PDB entry 6L1L | X-ray diffraction, 1.90 A resolution | chains A and B

== Chain A (and B) ==
Protein: Aminotransferase
Organism: Bacillus subtilis
Notes: EC 2.6.1.-; chain B of this document is another copy of the same molecule, construct and numbering; everything in this record applies to it too
UniProtKB: A0A164UM01 (A0A164UM01_BACIU); numbering as in UniProt (aligned over 1-399)
Amino-acid sequence (399 residues; row label = number of the first residue in the row):
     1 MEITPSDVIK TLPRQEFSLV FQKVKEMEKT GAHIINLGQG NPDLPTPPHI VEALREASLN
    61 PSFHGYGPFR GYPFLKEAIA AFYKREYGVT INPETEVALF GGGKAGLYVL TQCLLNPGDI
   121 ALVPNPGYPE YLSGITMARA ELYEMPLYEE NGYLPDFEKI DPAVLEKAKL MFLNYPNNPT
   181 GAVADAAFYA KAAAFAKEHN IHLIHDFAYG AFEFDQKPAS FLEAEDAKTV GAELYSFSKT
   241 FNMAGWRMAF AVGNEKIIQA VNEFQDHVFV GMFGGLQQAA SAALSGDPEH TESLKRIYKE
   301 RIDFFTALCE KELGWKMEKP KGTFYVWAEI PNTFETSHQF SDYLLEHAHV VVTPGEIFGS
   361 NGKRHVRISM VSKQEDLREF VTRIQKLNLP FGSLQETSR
Disordered / not traced: 17-33, 393-399 (chain B: 394-399)
Residues lining bound ligands: pyridoxal phosphate (PLP): Gly-102, Gly-103, Lys-104, Leu-107, Tyr-128, Tyr-131, Asn-174, Asn-178, Asp-206, Ala-208, Tyr-209, Ser-236, Ser-238, Lys-239, Arg-247, Tyr-325
What the authors report for this chain:
  - binding site for pyridoxal phosphate: Tyr-128, Asn-174, Asp-206, Tyr-209, Lys-239, Arg-247, Tyr-325
  - specificity-determining residues: Tyr-209, Tyr-325 (proposed by the authors, not directly observed)

== Chain A / chain B interface ==
Pairs across the interface (125):
  Glu-2(A) / His-202(B)  salt bridge
  Glu-2(A) / Thr-229(B)
  Glu-2(A) / Val-230(B)
  Glu-2(A) / Gly-231(B)
  Glu-2(A) / Asn-254(B)
  Glu-2(A) / Lys-256(B)
  Glu-2(A) / Ile-257(B)
  Ile-3(A) / His-202(B)  hydrogen bond (backbone-side chain)
  Thr-4(A) / Cys-113(B)
  Thr-4(A) / Ala-260(B)
  Pro-5(A) / Gln-112(B)
  Pro-5(A) / Cys-113(B)
  Pro-5(A) / Leu-114(B)
  Pro-5(A) / Leu-115(B)
  Pro-5(A) / Asn-116(B)
  Ser-6(A) / Asn-116(B)  hydrogen bond (backbone-side chain)
  Val-8(A) / Cys-113(B)  hydrophobic
  Val-8(A) / Glu-263(B)
  Thr-11(A) / His-267(B)
  Leu-12(A) / His-267(B)  hydrogen bond (backbone-side chain)
  Arg-14(A) / His-267(B)
  Glu-16(A) / Phe-69(B)
  Gln-39(A) / Tyr-66(B)
  Gln-39(A) / Phe-69(B)
  Gly-40(A) / Tyr-66(B)
  Asn-41(A) / Gly-65(B)
  Asn-41(A) / Tyr-66(B)  hydrogen bond (side chain-backbone)
  Pro-45(A) / His-64(B)
  Thr-46(A) / His-64(B)  hydrogen bond (backbone-side chain)
  Val-51(A) / Ser-58(B)
  Val-51(A) / His-64(B)
  Leu-54(A) / Ser-58(B)
  Leu-54(A) / Phe-273(B)  hydrophobic
  Arg-55(A) / Arg-55(B)  hydrogen bond (side chain-backbone)
  Arg-55(A) / Ser-58(B)
  Arg-55(A) / Leu-59(B)
  Ser-58(A) / Val-51(B)
  Ser-58(A) / Leu-54(B)
  Ser-58(A) / Arg-55(B)
  Leu-59(A) / Val-51(B)  hydrophobic
  Leu-59(A) / Glu-52(B)
  Leu-59(A) / Arg-55(B)
  Phe-63(A) / Gly-245(B)
  His-64(A) / Pro-45(B)
  His-64(A) / Thr-46(B)  hydrogen bond (side chain-backbone)
  His-64(A) / Val-51(B)
  His-64(A) / Asn-242(B)
  His-64(A) / Met-243(B)
  His-64(A) / Ala-244(B)  hydrogen bond (backbone-backbone)
  His-64(A) / Gly-245(B)  hydrogen bond (backbone-backbone)
  His-64(A) / Trp-246(B)
  Gly-65(A) / Asn-41(B)
  Gly-65(A) / Gly-245(B)  hydrogen bond (backbone-backbone)
  Tyr-66(A) / Gln-39(B)
  Tyr-66(A) / Gly-40(B)
  Tyr-66(A) / Asn-41(B)  hydrogen bond (backbone-side chain)
  Tyr-66(A) / Lys-239(B)  hydrogen bond
  Tyr-66(A) / Ala-244(B)
  Tyr-66(A) / Gly-245(B)
  Tyr-66(A) / Arg-247(B)
  Phe-69(A) / Glu-16(B)
  Phe-69(A) / Phe-17(B)
  Phe-69(A) / Val-20(B)  hydrophobic
  Phe-69(A) / Gln-39(B)
  Lys-104(A) / Phe-69(B)
  Lys-104(A) / Asp-266(B)  hydrogen bond (side chain-backbone)
  Lys-104(A) / His-267(B)
  Lys-104(A) / Val-268(B)
  Ala-105(A) / Val-268(B)  hydrogen bond (backbone-backbone)
  Ala-105(A) / Phe-269(B)  hydrophobic
  Tyr-108(A) / Tyr-108(B)  hydrogen bond
  Tyr-108(A) / Phe-264(B)
  Tyr-108(A) / Val-268(B)  hydrophobic
  Gln-112(A) / Pro-5(B)
  Cys-113(A) / Thr-4(B)
  Cys-113(A) / Pro-5(B)
  Leu-115(A) / Pro-5(B)
  Asn-116(A) / Pro-5(B)
  Asn-116(A) / Ser-6(B)  hydrogen bond (side chain-backbone)
  Pro-117(A) / Arg-139(B)
  Glu-130(A) / His-267(B)  salt bridge
  Ser-133(A) / His-267(B)
  Met-137(A) / Phe-264(B)  hydrophobic
  Asn-200(A) / Met-1(B)
  His-202(A) / Glu-2(B)  salt bridge
  His-202(A) / Ile-3(B)  hydrogen bond (side chain-backbone)
  Thr-229(A) / Glu-2(B)
  Lys-239(A) / Tyr-66(B)
  Asn-242(A) / His-64(B)
  Met-243(A) / His-64(B)
  Ala-244(A) / His-64(B)  hydrogen bond (backbone-backbone)
  Ala-244(A) / Tyr-66(B)
  Gly-245(A) / Phe-63(B)
  Gly-245(A) / His-64(B)  hydrogen bond (backbone-backbone)
  Gly-245(A) / Gly-65(B)
  Gly-245(A) / Phe-273(B)
  Trp-246(A) / His-64(B)
  Trp-246(A) / Phe-273(B)
  Arg-247(A) / Tyr-66(B)
  Arg-247(A) / Phe-269(B)  hydrogen bond (side chain-backbone)
  Arg-247(A) / Met-272(B)
  Asn-254(A) / Glu-2(B)  hydrogen bond
  Lys-256(A) / Glu-2(B)
  Ile-257(A) / Glu-2(B)
  Ala-260(A) / Thr-4(B)
  Glu-263(A) / Val-8(B)
  Phe-264(A) / Tyr-108(B)
  Asp-266(A) / Arg-14(B)
  Asp-266(A) / Phe-17(B)
  His-267(A) / Thr-11(B)
  His-267(A) / Leu-12(B)  hydrogen bond (side chain-backbone)
  His-267(A) / Arg-14(B)
  His-267(A) / Lys-104(B)
  His-267(A) / Glu-130(B)  salt bridge
  His-267(A) / Ser-133(B)  hydrogen bond
  His-267(A) / Met-137(B)
  Val-268(A) / Lys-104(B)
  Val-268(A) / Ala-105(B)  hydrogen bond (backbone-backbone)
  Phe-269(A) / Lys-104(B)
  Phe-269(A) / Ala-105(B)  hydrophobic
  Val-270(A) / Lys-104(B)
  Val-270(A) / Arg-247(B)
  Phe-273(A) / Leu-54(B)  hydrophobic
  Phe-273(A) / Gly-245(B)
  Phe-273(A) / Trp-246(B)
Interface residues without a listed pair, chain A (68 interface residues in all): Pro-13, Pro-61, Arg-70, Leu-114, Arg-139, Val-230, Gly-231, Ser-238, Gly-271, Met-272
Interface residues without a listed pair, chain B (73 interface residues in all): Pro-13, Glu-56, Pro-61, Gly-101, Pro-117, Ser-238, Gly-271, Gly-274, Leu-276

== Summary ==
Chain A and chain B form an interface of 68 and 73 residues respectively; the contacts include 24 hydrogen
bonds and 4 salt bridges. Polar pairs include Glu-2(A)/His-202(B), Glu-130(A)/His-267(B) and
Ile-3(A)/His-202(B). Chain A binds pyridoxal phosphate. From the paper: a binding site for pyridoxal phosphate
at Tyr-128(A), Asn-174(A) and Asp-206(A) among others; specificity determinants Tyr-209(A) and Tyr-325(A).
Chain A and chain B are both Aminotransferase (Bacillus subtilis); the structure, Apo-BacF structure from
Bacillus subtillis, was determined by X-ray diffraction (same publication as 6L1N and 6L1O).
